1SQ3 - chains G and H of the 12 polymer chains in the assembly; structure by X-ray diffraction, 2.70 A resolution.

== Chain G (and H) ==
Molecule: ferritin
Organism: Archaeoglobus fulgidus
Notes: chain H of this document is another copy of the same molecule, construct and numbering; everything in this record applies to it too
UniProt: O29424 (O29424_ARCFU); residues 1-173 here = UniProt positions 1-173
Chain sequence (173 residues; numbered 1 to 173; the number before each row is that of its first residue):
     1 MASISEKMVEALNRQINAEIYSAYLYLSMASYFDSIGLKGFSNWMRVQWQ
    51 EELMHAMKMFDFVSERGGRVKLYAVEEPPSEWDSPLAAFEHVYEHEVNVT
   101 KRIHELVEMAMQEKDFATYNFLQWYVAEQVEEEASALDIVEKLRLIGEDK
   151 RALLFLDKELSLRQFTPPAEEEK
Disordered / not traced: 1-2, 165-173
Modified positions: Mse1 (selenomethionine); Mse8, Mse29, Mse45, Mse54, Mse57, Mse59, Mse109, Mse111 (selenomethionine; parent Met)
Bound ions: Fe ion site 1: E19, E52, H55; Fe ion site 2: E51, E128, E131, E132; Fe ion site 3: E52, E96, E132

== How chain G and chain H interact ==
Contacting residue pairs (50):
  I20(G) - Y24(H)  hydrophobic
  Y24(G) - N17(H)
  Y24(G) - L72(H)  hydrophobic
  Y24(G) - Y73(H)  hydrogen bond (side chain-backbone)
  Y24(G) - V75(H)
  L27(G) - Mse57(H)
  L27(G) - F60(H)  hydrophobic
  L27(G) - L72(H)  hydrophobic
  S28(G) - L72(H)
  S31(G) - R69(H)  hydrogen bond
  S31(G) - V70(H)  hydrogen bond (side chain-backbone)
  Y32(G) - R69(H)
  D34(G) - S64(H)  hydrogen bond
  S35(G) - R69(H)  hydrogen bond
  K39(G) - S64(H)
  R46(G) - Mse57(H)
  R46(G) - F60(H)
  R46(G) - D61(H)  salt bridge
  W49(G) - Mse57(H)
  Mse57(G) - L27(H)
  Mse57(G) - R46(H)
  Mse57(G) - W49(H)
  F60(G) - L27(H)
  F60(G) - R46(H)
  D61(G) - R46(H)  salt bridge
  S64(G) - D34(H)  hydrogen bond
  R69(G) - S31(H)  hydrogen bond
  R69(G) - Y32(H)
  R69(G) - S35(H)
  R69(G) - S80(H)  hydrogen bond (side chain-backbone)
  R69(G) - E81(H)  salt bridge
  V70(G) - S31(H)  hydrogen bond (backbone-side chain)
  K71(G) - E77(H)  salt bridge
  L72(G) - Y24(H)  hydrophobic
  L72(G) - L27(H)  hydrophobic
  L72(G) - S28(H)
  L72(G) - E77(H)
  Y73(G) - Y24(H)  hydrogen bond (backbone-side chain)
  Y73(G) - E77(H)
  A74(G) - V75(H)
  A74(G) - E76(H)
  A74(G) - E77(H)
  V75(G) - A74(H)
  V75(G) - V75(H)  hydrogen bond (backbone-backbone)
  E77(G) - K71(H)  salt bridge
  E77(G) - L72(H)
  E77(G) - Y73(H)
  E77(G) - A74(H)
  S80(G) - R69(H)  hydrogen bond (backbone-side chain)
  E81(G) - R69(H)  salt bridge
Other interface residues (no listed pair), chain G (30 interface residues in all): N17, A30, L53, E76, P78
Other interface residues (no listed pair), chain H (29 interface residues in all): I20, A30, L53, P78

== Overview ==
The interface between chain G and chain H involves 30 residues on one side and 29 on the other; the contacts
include 12 hydrogen bonds and 6 salt bridges. Among the polar pairs are R46(G)-D61(H), R69(G)-E81(H) and
K71(G)-E77(H).
Both chains are ferritin (Archaeoglobus fulgidus). Entry 1SQ3 (Crystal structures of a novel open pore
ferritin from the hyperthermophilic Archaeon Archaeoglobus fulgidus) was determined by X-ray diffraction
together with 1S3Q from the same study.
